Entry 2AXZ (X-ray diffraction, 3.00 A resolution); this record covers chains A and B of the 4 polymer chains in the assembly.

Chain A (and B):
Protein: PrgX
Source organism: Enterococcus faecalis
Notes: chain B of this document is another copy of the same molecule, construct and numbering; everything in this record applies to it too
UniProt: Q04114 (Q04114_ENTFA); residues 1-317 here = UniProt positions 1-317
Amino-acid sequence (317 residues; row label = number of the first residue in the row):
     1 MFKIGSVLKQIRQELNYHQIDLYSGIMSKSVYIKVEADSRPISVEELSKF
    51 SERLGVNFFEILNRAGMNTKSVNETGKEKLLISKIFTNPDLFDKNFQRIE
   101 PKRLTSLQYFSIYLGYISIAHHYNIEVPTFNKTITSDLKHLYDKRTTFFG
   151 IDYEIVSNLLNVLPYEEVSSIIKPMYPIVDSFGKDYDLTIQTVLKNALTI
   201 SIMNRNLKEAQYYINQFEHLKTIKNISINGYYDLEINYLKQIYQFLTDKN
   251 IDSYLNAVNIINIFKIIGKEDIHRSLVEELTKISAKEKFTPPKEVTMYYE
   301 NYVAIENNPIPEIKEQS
Disordered / not traced: 307-317 (chain B: 306-317)
Modified residues: Mse1, Mse27, Mse67, Mse175, Mse203, Mse297 (selenomethionine; parent Met)
Construct notes: modified residue (1, 27, 67, 175, 203, 297)
What the authors report for this chain:
  - binding site for LVTLVFV peptide: Ile82, Phe86, Glu154, Asn158, Lys195, Asn196, Thr199, Ile200, Thr296, Tyr298
  - contacts within the chain: Val295-Ile305, Mse297-Val303
  - conformationally variable residues: Mse297
  - mutagenesis - R12S, Q19R, S28F: abolished binding to DNA (citing earlier work)

Chain A / chain B interface:
Residue-residue contacts - 113 pairs, chain A then chain B:
  Mse1(A) - Glu45(B)
  Phe2(A) - Ser48(B)
  Ile4(A) - Val44(B)  hydrophobic
  Ile11(A) - Phe149(B)  hydrophobic
  Glu14(A) - Arg145(B)  salt bridge
  Glu14(A) - Thr146(B)  hydrogen bond (side chain-backbone)
  Glu14(A) - Thr147(B)
  Glu14(A) - Phe149(B)
  Leu15(A) - Leu107(B)  hydrophobic
  Leu15(A) - Arg145(B)
  Tyr17(A) - Thr105(B)  hydrogen bond (side chain-backbone)
  Pro41(A) - Ser43(B)
  Pro41(A) - Glu45(B)
  Ile42(A) - Ser43(B)
  Ile42(A) - Val44(B)  hydrogen bond (backbone-backbone)
  Ile42(A) - Glu45(B)  hydrogen bond (backbone-side chain)
  Ser43(A) - Pro41(B)
  Ser43(A) - Ile42(B)
  Ser43(A) - Ser43(B)
  Val44(A) - Ile4(B)  hydrophobic
  Val44(A) - Ile42(B)  hydrogen bond (backbone-backbone)
  Val44(A) - Mse67(B)  hydrophobic
  Glu45(A) - Mse1(B)
  Glu45(A) - Pro41(B)
  Glu45(A) - Ile42(B)  hydrogen bond (side chain-backbone)
  Ser48(A) - Mse1(B)
  Glu52(A) - Glu74(B)
  Gly55(A) - Gln108(B)
  Val56(A) - Phe149(B)  hydrophobic
  Phe58(A) - Leu62(B)  hydrophobic
  Phe59(A) - Phe59(B)  hydrophobic
  Phe59(A) - Leu62(B)  hydrophobic
  Phe59(A) - Asn63(B)
  Phe59(A) - Mse67(B)  hydrophobic
  Glu60(A) - Phe149(B)
  Glu60(A) - Gly150(B)  hydrogen bond (side chain-backbone)
  Glu60(A) - Phe182(B)
  Leu62(A) - Val44(B)  hydrophobic
  Leu62(A) - Phe58(B)  hydrophobic
  Leu62(A) - Leu62(B)  hydrophobic
  Asn63(A) - Phe59(B)
  Asn63(A) - Phe182(B)
  Asn63(A) - Gly183(B)
  Arg64(A) - Phe148(B)  hydrogen bond (side chain-backbone)
  Arg64(A) - Phe149(B)
  Arg64(A) - Phe182(B)
  Arg64(A) - Tyr186(B)
  Mse67(A) - Val44(B)  hydrophobic
  Mse67(A) - Phe59(B)  hydrophobic
  Asn68(A) - Ser181(B)  hydrogen bond (side chain-backbone)
  Thr69(A) - Phe59(B)
  Asn73(A) - Glu52(B)
  Glu74(A) - Glu52(B)
  Thr105(A) - Tyr17(B)
  Leu107(A) - Leu15(B)  hydrophobic
  Gln108(A) - Gly55(B)
  Arg145(A) - Glu14(B)  salt bridge
  Arg145(A) - Leu15(B)
  Thr146(A) - Glu14(B)  hydrogen bond (backbone-side chain)
  Thr147(A) - Glu14(B)  hydrogen bond (backbone-side chain)
  Phe148(A) - Arg64(B)  hydrogen bond (backbone-side chain)
  Phe149(A) - Ile11(B)  hydrophobic
  Phe149(A) - Glu14(B)
  Phe149(A) - Val56(B)  hydrophobic
  Phe149(A) - Glu60(B)
  Phe149(A) - Arg64(B)
  Gly150(A) - Glu60(B)  hydrogen bond (backbone-side chain)
  Ile151(A) - Gly55(B)
  Ser181(A) - Asn68(B)  hydrogen bond (backbone-side chain)
  Phe182(A) - Glu60(B)
  Phe182(A) - Asn63(B)
  Phe182(A) - Arg64(B)
  Phe182(A) - Asn68(B)
  Gly183(A) - Asn63(B)
  Lys184(A) - Lys184(B)
  Lys184(A) - Asp185(B)  salt bridge
  Lys184(A) - Glu300(B)
  Asp185(A) - Lys184(B)
  Tyr186(A) - Arg64(B)
  Lys221(A) - Ile267(B)
  Asn225(A) - Glu300(B)
  Ser227(A) - Glu300(B)  hydrogen bond (side chain-backbone)
  Ser227(A) - Asn301(B)
  Ile228(A) - Tyr231(B)
  Ile228(A) - Asn301(B)  hydrogen bond (backbone-side chain)
  Gly230(A) - Tyr231(B)
  Tyr231(A) - Ile228(B)
  Tyr231(A) - Gly230(B)
  Tyr231(A) - Asp233(B)  hydrogen bond
  Asp233(A) - Tyr231(B)  hydrogen bond
  Leu234(A) - Leu234(B)  hydrophobic
  Leu234(A) - Ile263(B)  hydrophobic
  Asn237(A) - Ile266(B)
  Asn237(A) - Ile267(B)
  Asn259(A) - Asn259(B)  hydrogen bond
  Asn259(A) - Asn262(B)
  Asn259(A) - Ile263(B)
  Ile263(A) - Leu234(B)  hydrophobic
  Ile263(A) - Asn259(B)
  Ile263(A) - Ile260(B)  hydrophobic
  Ile263(A) - Ile263(B)  hydrophobic
  Ile266(A) - Asn237(B)  hydrogen bond (backbone-side chain)
  Ile266(A) - Gln241(B)
  Ile266(A) - Asn259(B)
  Ile267(A) - Lys221(B)
  Ile267(A) - Asp233(B)
  Ile267(A) - Leu234(B)  hydrophobic
  Ile267(A) - Asn237(B)
  Glu300(A) - Lys184(B)  salt bridge
  Glu300(A) - Asn225(B)
  Glu300(A) - Ser227(B)
  Asn301(A) - Ser227(B)
  Asn301(A) - Ile228(B)  hydrogen bond (side chain-backbone)
Interface residues without a listed pair, chain A (70 interface residues in all): Leu47, Lys49, Asn57, Leu80, Ser106, Lys144, Lys224, Ile226, Asn229, Gln241, Asn256, Ile260
Interface residues without a listed pair, chain B (70 interface residues in all): Phe2, Leu47, Asn57, Leu80, Ser106, Lys144, Ile151, Leu188, Lys224, Ile226, Asn229, Asn256, Lys269

In short:
Chain A and chain B each contribute 70 residues to their interface; the contacts include 21 hydrogen bonds and
4 salt bridges. Polar pairs include Glu14(A)-Arg145(B), Lys184(A)-Asp185(B) and Glu300(A)-Lys184(B). The paper
reports a binding site for LVTLVFV peptide at Ile82(A), Phe86(A) and Glu154(A) among others; R12S, Q19R and
S28F of chain A abolish binding to DNA.
Chain A and chain B are both PrgX (Enterococcus faecalis); the structure, Crystal structure of PrgX/cCF10
complex, was determined by X-ray diffraction (same publication as 2AW6, 2AWI, 2AXU and 2AXV).
